Entry 5ZFM (X-ray diffraction, 2.00 A resolution); this record covers chains C and D of the 4 polymer chains in the assembly.

# Chain C (and D)
Name: 3-oxoacyl-acyl carrier protein reductase
Organism: Lactobacillus brevis (strain ATCC 367 / JCM 1170)
Notes: chain D of this document is another copy of the same molecule, construct and numbering; everything in this record applies to it too
UniProt: Q03TH6 (Q03TH6_LACBA); residue numbers follow UniProt; this construct covers 1-249
Amino-acid sequence (281 residues; numbered -31 to 249; the number before each row is that of its first residue; numbers below 1 keep their minus sign (Met-31 is residue -31)):
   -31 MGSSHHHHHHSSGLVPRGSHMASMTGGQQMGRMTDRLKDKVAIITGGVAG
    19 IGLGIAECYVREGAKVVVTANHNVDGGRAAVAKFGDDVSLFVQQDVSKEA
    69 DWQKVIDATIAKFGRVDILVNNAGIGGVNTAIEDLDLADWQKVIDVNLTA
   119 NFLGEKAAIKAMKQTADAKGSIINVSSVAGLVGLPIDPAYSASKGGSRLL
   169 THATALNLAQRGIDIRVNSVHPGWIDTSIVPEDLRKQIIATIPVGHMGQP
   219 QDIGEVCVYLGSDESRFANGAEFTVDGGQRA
Disordered / not traced: -31 to 1
Sequence notes: expression tag (-31 to 0); engineered mutation Ile154 (Met in Q03TH6), Asp155 (Ala in Q03TH6), Asp201 (Ala in Q03TH6), Leu202 (Ala in Q03TH6)

# How chain C and chain D interact
Pairs across the interface (76; chain C residue first):
  Thr98(C) with Asn175(D), hydrogen bond (backbone-side chain)
  Ala99(C) with Asn175(D); Arg179(D)
  Ile100(C) with Phe120(D); Glu123(D); Ile127(D), hydrophobic; Thr172(D); Asn175(D), hydrogen bond (backbone-side chain)
  Glu101(C) with Lys124(D); Ile127(D); Lys128(D), hydrogen bond (backbone-side chain); Lys131(D), salt bridge; Arg179(D), salt bridge
  Leu103(C) with Phe120(D); Lys124(D), hydrogen bond (backbone-side chain)
  Leu105(C) with Thr117(D); Leu121(D), hydrophobic
  Trp108(C) with Thr117(D), hydrogen bond; Phe120(D), hydrophobic; Leu168(D), hydrophobic
  Gln109(C) with Gln109(D); Thr117(D)
  Ile112(C) with Ile112(D), hydrophobic
  Leu116(C) with Leu116(D), hydrophobic
  Thr117(C) with Leu105(D); Trp108(D), hydrogen bond; Gln109(D)
  Phe120(C) with Ile100(D); Leu103(D); Trp108(D), hydrophobic
  Glu123(C) with Ile100(D)
  Lys124(C) with Glu101(D); Leu103(D), hydrogen bond (side chain-backbone); Asp104(D)
  Ile127(C) with Ile100(D), hydrophobic; Glu101(D)
  Lys131(C) with Glu101(D), salt bridge
  Leu152(C) with Gln178(D)
  Pro153(C) with Ala171(D); Leu174(D)
  Ile154(C) with Ala171(D); Leu174(D); Asn175(D), hydrogen bond (backbone-side chain); Gln178(D)
  Asp155(C) with Ala171(D)
  Pro156(C) with Leu168(D), hydrophobic; Ala171(D), hydrophobic
  Ser159(C) with Leu167(D); Ala171(D)
  Ala160(C) with Gly164(D)
  Gly163(C) with Gly163(D); Gly164(D); Leu167(D)
  Gly164(C) with Ala160(D); Gly163(D); Gly164(D)
  Leu167(C) with Ser159(D); Gly163(D)
  Leu168(C) with Trp108(D), hydrophobic; Pro156(D), hydrophobic
  Ala171(C) with Pro153(D); Ile154(D); Asp155(D); Pro156(D), hydrophobic; Ser159(D)
  Thr172(C) with Ile100(D)
  Leu174(C) with Pro153(D); Ile154(D)
  Asn175(C) with Thr98(D), hydrogen bond (side chain-backbone); Ala99(D); Ile100(D), hydrogen bond (side chain-backbone); Ile154(D), hydrogen bond (side chain-backbone)
  Gln178(C) with Leu152(D); Ile154(D)
  Arg179(C) with Ala99(D); Glu101(D), salt bridge
Interface residues without a listed pair, chain C (41 interface residues in all): Glu67, Asp104, Leu121, Lys128, Lys162, Arg166, Leu176, Ile181
Interface residues without a listed pair, chain D (41 interface residues in all): Glu67, Lys162, Arg166, Leu176, Ile181

# Summary
The chain C/chain D interface involves 41 residues from each chain; the contacts include 11 hydrogen bonds and
4 salt bridges. Polar pairs include Glu101(C)-Lys131(D), Glu101(C)-Arg179(D) and Thr98(C)-Asn175(D).
Both chains are 3-oxoacyl-acyl carrier protein reductase (Lactobacillus brevis (strain ATCC 367 / JCM 1170)).
Entry 5ZFM (Ketoreductase LbCR mutant - M6) was determined by X-ray diffraction.
